Entry 7JKZ (X-ray diffraction, 2.49 A resolution); this record covers chain A.

Chain A:
Name: Bromodomain-containing protein 4
Source organism: Homo sapiens
UniProt: O60885 (BRD4_HUMAN), isoform O60885-2; residues 333-460 here = UniProt positions 333-460
Sequence (130 residues; each row starts with the number of its first residue):
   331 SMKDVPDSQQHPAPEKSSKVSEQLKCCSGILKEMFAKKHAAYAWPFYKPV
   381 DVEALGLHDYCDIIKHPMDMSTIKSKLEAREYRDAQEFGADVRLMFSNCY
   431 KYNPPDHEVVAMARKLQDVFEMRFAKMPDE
Disordered / not traced: 331-348, 460
Sequence notes: expression tag (331-332)
Residues lining bound ligands: YF6 (N-(1-[1,1-di(pyridin-2-yl)ethyl]-6-{1-methyl-6-oxo-5-[(piperidin-4-yl)amino]-1,6-dihydropyridin-3-yl}-1H-indol-4-yl)ethanesulfonamide): Trp374, Pro375, Phe376, Tyr377, Lys378, Pro379, Val380, Asp381, Leu385, Leu387, Cys429, Tyr432, Asn433, His437, Glu438, Val439, Met442
Swiss-Prot annotation at these positions:
  - site: Asn433 (Acetylated histone binding)

In short:
Chain A binds compound YF6.
Chain A is Bromodomain-containing protein 4 (Homo sapiens); the structure, Bromodomain-containing protein 4
(BRD4) bromodomain 2 (BD2) complexed with YF3-126, was determined by X-ray diffraction, deposited together
with 7JKW, 7JKY and 6P05.
